Entry 2GGH (X-ray diffraction, 2.20 A resolution); this record covers chains A and C.

# Chain A (and C)
Protein: N-acylamino acid racemase
Organism: Deinococcus radiodurans
Notes: EC 5.1.1.10; chain C of this document is another copy of the same molecule, construct and numbering; everything in this record applies to it too
UniProtKB: Q9RYA6 (Q9RYA6_DEIRA); numbering as in UniProt (aligned over 1-375)
Sequence (375 residues; each row starts with the number of its first residue):
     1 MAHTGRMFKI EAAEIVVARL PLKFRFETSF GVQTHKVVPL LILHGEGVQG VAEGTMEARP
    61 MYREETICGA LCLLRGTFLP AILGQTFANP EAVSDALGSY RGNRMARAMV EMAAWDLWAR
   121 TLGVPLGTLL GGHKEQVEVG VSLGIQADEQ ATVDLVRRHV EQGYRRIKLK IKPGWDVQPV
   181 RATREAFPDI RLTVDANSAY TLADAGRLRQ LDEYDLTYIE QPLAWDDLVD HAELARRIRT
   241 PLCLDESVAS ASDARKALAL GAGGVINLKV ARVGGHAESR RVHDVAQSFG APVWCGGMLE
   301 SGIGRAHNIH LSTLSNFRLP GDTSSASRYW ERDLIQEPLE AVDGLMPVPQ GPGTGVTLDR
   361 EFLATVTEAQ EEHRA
Unresolved in the structure: 1-5, 24-33 (chain C: 1-5)
Sequence notes: engineered mutation Cys-68 (Ala in Q9RYA6), Cys-72 (Asp in Q9RYA6)
From the paper describing this entry:
  - mutagenesis - P60C/Y100C, A68C/D72C, V265C (6.6-fold): increased stability
  - mutagenesis - A68C/D72C: unchanged catalytic activity
  - mutagenesis - V48C/R120C, M56C/E65C, P60C/Y100C, G163C/D343C: abolished catalytic activity
  - mutagenesis - V265C (w43%): decreased catalytic activity
  - mutagenesis - G50C/A113C, A119C/G353C: decreased expression

# Chain A / chain C interface
Inter-chain disulfides: Cys-68(A)/Cys-72(C), Cys-72(A)/Cys-68(C)
Residue-residue contacts (41):
  Arg-59(A) / Gly-76(C)  hydrogen bond (side chain-backbone)
  Arg-59(A) / Thr-77(C)  hydrogen bond
  Arg-59(A) / Tyr-100(C)
  Pro-60(A) / Leu-73(C)
  Pro-60(A) / Tyr-100(C)
  Pro-60(A) / Arg-101(C)  hydrogen bond (backbone-backbone)
  Pro-60(A) / Asn-103(C)
  Met-61(A) / Arg-101(C)  hydrogen bond (backbone-side chain)
  Tyr-62(A) / Arg-101(C)  hydrogen bond (backbone-side chain)
  Arg-63(A) / Arg-101(C)
  Glu-64(A) / Arg-101(C)
  Glu-64(A) / Asn-103(C)  hydrogen bond (backbone-side chain)
  Cys-68(A) / Cys-68(C)
  Cys-68(A) / Cys-72(C)  disulfide
  Gly-69(A) / Gly-69(C)
  Cys-72(A) / Cys-68(C)  disulfide
  Leu-73(A) / Pro-60(C)
  Gly-76(A) / Arg-59(C)  hydrogen bond (backbone-side chain)
  Thr-77(A) / Arg-59(C)  hydrogen bond
  Tyr-100(A) / Arg-59(C)
  Tyr-100(A) / Pro-60(C)
  Tyr-100(A) / Met-61(C)  hydrophobic
  Arg-101(A) / Pro-60(C)  hydrogen bond (backbone-backbone)
  Arg-101(A) / Met-61(C)  hydrogen bond (side chain-backbone)
  Arg-101(A) / Tyr-62(C)  hydrogen bond (side chain-backbone)
  Arg-101(A) / Glu-64(C)
  Arg-101(A) / Ser-198(C)
  Arg-101(A) / Trp-225(C)
  Arg-101(A) / Glu-246(C)  salt bridge
  Gly-102(A) / Trp-225(C)
  Asn-103(A) / Pro-60(C)
  Asn-103(A) / Glu-64(C)
  Trp-225(A) / Arg-101(C)
  Trp-225(A) / Gly-102(C)
  Asp-227(A) / Lys-256(C)  salt bridge
  Asp-230(A) / Arg-255(C)  salt bridge
  Asp-230(A) / Lys-256(C)  salt bridge
  Glu-246(A) / Arg-101(C)  salt bridge
  Arg-255(A) / Asp-230(C)  salt bridge
  Lys-256(A) / Asp-227(C)  salt bridge
  Lys-256(A) / Val-229(C)
Also at the interface, not in a pair above, chain A (26 interface residues in all): Ser-99, Ser-198, Val-229, Leu-260
Also at the interface, not in a pair above, chain C (26 interface residues in all): Phe-30, Arg-63, Leu-260

# Summary
The chain A/chain C interface involves 26 residues from each chain; the contacts include 2 disulfide bonds, 11
hydrogen bonds and 7 salt bridges. Polar contacts include Arg-101(A)/Glu-246(C), Asp-227(A)/Lys-256(C) and
Asp-230(A)/Arg-255(C). From the paper: V48C/R120C, M56C/E65C and P60C/Y100C of chain A, among others, abolish
catalytic activity; P60C/Y100C, A68C/D72C and V265C of chain A increase stability; 8 substitutions were tested
in all.
Chain A and chain C are both N-acylamino acid racemase (Deinococcus radiodurans); the structure, The mutant
A68C-D72C-NLQ of Deinococcus Radiodurans Nacylamino acid racemase, was determined by X-ray diffraction
together with 2GGG, 2GGI, 2GGJ, 2GGK and 2GGL from the same study.
